PDB entry 8VN3 | X-ray diffraction, 1.63 A resolution | chains A and B of the 6 polymer chains in the assembly

== Chain A ==
Protein: Intron-encoded endonuclease I-PpoI
Organism: Physarum polycephalum
Notes: EC 3.1.-.-
UniProt: Q94702 (PPO1_PHYPO); residues 2-163 here = UniProt positions 2-163
Chain sequence (162 residues; each row starts with the number of its first residue):
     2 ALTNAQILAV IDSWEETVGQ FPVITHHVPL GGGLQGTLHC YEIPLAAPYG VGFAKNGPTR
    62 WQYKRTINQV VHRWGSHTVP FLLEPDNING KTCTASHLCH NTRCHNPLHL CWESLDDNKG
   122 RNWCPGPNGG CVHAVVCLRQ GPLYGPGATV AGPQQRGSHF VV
Ion coordination: Zn2+ site 1: Cys41, Cys100, Cys105, His110; Mg2+: Asn119 (shared with 1 residue of chain D; 1 residue of chain d); Na+: Asn119 (shared with 1 residue of chain D; 1 residue of chain d); Zn2+ site 2: Cys125, Cys132, His134, Cys138
From the paper describing this entry:
  - binding site for the 8-nt DNA strand: Arg61
  - mutagenesis - H78A/H98A, H98A: decreased catalytic activity
  - mutagenesis - H78A: unchanged catalytic activity
  - catalytic residues: His78, His98
  - mutagenesis - H98A: abolished binding to metal ion

== Chain B ==
Protein: Intron-encoded endonuclease I-PpoI
Organism: Physarum polycephalum
Notes: EC 3.1.-.-
UniProt: Q94702 (PPO1_PHYPO); residues 202-363 here correspond to UniProt positions 2-163 (UniProt number = residue number - 200)
Chain sequence (162 residues; numbered 202 to 363; the number before each row is that of its first residue):
   202 ALTNAQILAV IDSWEETVGQ FPVITHHVPL GGGLQGTLHC YEIPLAAPYG VGFAKNGPTR
   262 WQYKRTINQV VHRWGSHTVP FLLEPDNING KTCTASHLCH NTRCHNPLHL CWESLDDNKG
   322 RNWCPGPNGG CVHAVVCLRQ GPLYGPGATV AGPQQRGSHF VV
Ion coordination: Zn2+ site 1: Cys241, Cys300, Cys305, His310; Mg2+: Asn319 (shared with 1 residue of chain C; 1 residue of chain c); Na+: Asn319 (shared with 1 residue of chain C; 1 residue of chain c); Zn2+ site 2: Cys325, Cys332, His334, Cys338

== Interface between chain A and chain B ==
Contacting residue pairs - 121 pairs, chain A then chain B:
  Leu9(A) - Arg357(B)
  Ile12(A) - Arg357(B)
  Asp13(A) - Arg357(B)  salt bridge
  Glu16(A) - Gln356(B)
  Glu16(A) - Arg357(B)  hydrogen bond (side chain-backbone)
  Glu16(A) - Gly358(B)  hydrogen bond (side chain-backbone)
  Glu16(A) - Phe361(B)
  Val19(A) - Phe361(B)  hydrophobic
  Gly20(A) - Phe361(B)
  Leu39(A) - Val363(B)
  His40(A) - Val362(B)
  His40(A) - Val363(B)  hydrogen bond (side chain-backbone)
  Tyr42(A) - His360(B)  hydrogen bond (side chain-backbone)
  Tyr42(A) - Phe361(B)
  Tyr42(A) - Val362(B)
  Phe82(A) - Ala352(B)  hydrophobic
  Phe82(A) - Gly353(B)
  Glu85(A) - Ala352(B)
  Glu85(A) - Gln355(B)
  Pro86(A) - Val351(B)
  Ile89(A) - Ala349(B)
  Ile89(A) - Val351(B)  hydrophobic
  Asn90(A) - Ala349(B)
  Cys94(A) - Val351(B)  hydrophobic
  Leu99(A) - Pro354(B)  hydrophobic
  Asn107(A) - Phe361(B)
  Asn107(A) - Val362(B)  hydrogen bond (side chain-backbone)
  Pro108(A) - Pro354(B)
  Pro108(A) - Gln355(B)  hydrogen bond (backbone-backbone)
  Pro108(A) - Phe361(B)
  Leu109(A) - Pro354(B)
  Leu109(A) - Gln355(B)
  Leu109(A) - Gln356(B)
  Leu109(A) - Phe361(B)
  Leu109(A) - Val362(B)
  Leu109(A) - Val363(B)
  His110(A) - Val363(B)  hydrogen bond (side chain-backbone)
  Leu111(A) - Gly353(B)
  Leu111(A) - Pro354(B)
  Cys112(A) - Thr350(B)
  Cys112(A) - Ala352(B)
  Trp113(A) - Thr350(B)
  Trp113(A) - Val351(B)  hydrogen bond (backbone-backbone)
  Trp113(A) - Ala352(B)  hydrogen bond (backbone-backbone)
  Glu114(A) - Thr350(B)  hydrogen bond
  Asp117(A) - Trp324(B)  hydrogen bond (backbone-side chain)
  Asp117(A) - Leu344(B)
  Asp118(A) - Gly348(B)
  Asp118(A) - Ala349(B)  hydrogen bond (side chain-backbone)
  Lys120(A) - Trp324(B)
  Gly121(A) - Trp324(B)
  Arg122(A) - Thr350(B)  hydrogen bond
  Trp124(A) - Asp317(B)  hydrogen bond (side chain-backbone)
  Trp124(A) - Lys320(B)
  Trp124(A) - Gly321(B)
  Trp124(A) - Trp324(B)  hydrophobic
  Val133(A) - Tyr345(B)
  Val133(A) - Gly346(B)
  Val133(A) - Pro347(B)
  His134(A) - Pro347(B)
  Ala135(A) - Pro347(B)  hydrogen bond (backbone-backbone)
  Val136(A) - Thr350(B)
  Val136(A) - Pro354(B)
  Leu144(A) - Asp317(B)
  Tyr145(A) - Val333(B)
  Gly146(A) - Val333(B)
  Pro147(A) - Val333(B)
  Pro147(A) - His334(B)
  Pro147(A) - Ala335(B)  hydrogen bond (backbone-backbone)
  Gly148(A) - Asp318(B)
  Ala149(A) - Ile289(B)
  Ala149(A) - Asp318(B)  hydrogen bond (backbone-side chain)
  Thr150(A) - Cys312(B)
  Thr150(A) - Trp313(B)
  Thr150(A) - Glu314(B)  hydrogen bond
  Thr150(A) - Asp318(B)
  Thr150(A) - Arg322(B)  hydrogen bond
  Thr150(A) - Val336(B)
  Val151(A) - Glu285(B)
  Val151(A) - Pro286(B)  hydrophobic
  Val151(A) - Ile289(B)  hydrophobic
  Val151(A) - Cys294(B)  hydrophobic
  Val151(A) - Trp313(B)  hydrogen bond (backbone-backbone)
  Ala152(A) - Phe282(B)  hydrophobic
  Ala152(A) - Glu285(B)
  Ala152(A) - Cys312(B)
  Ala152(A) - Trp313(B)  hydrogen bond (backbone-backbone)
  Gly153(A) - Phe282(B)
  Gly153(A) - Leu311(B)
  Pro154(A) - Leu299(B)  hydrophobic
  Pro154(A) - Pro308(B)
  Pro154(A) - Leu309(B)
  Pro154(A) - Leu311(B)
  Pro154(A) - Val336(B)
  Gln155(A) - Pro308(B)  hydrogen bond (backbone-backbone)
  Gln155(A) - Leu309(B)
  Gln156(A) - Glu216(B)
  Gln156(A) - Leu309(B)
  Arg157(A) - Leu209(B)
  Arg157(A) - Ile212(B)
  Arg157(A) - Asp213(B)  salt bridge
  Arg157(A) - Glu216(B)  hydrogen bond (backbone-side chain)
  Gly158(A) - Glu216(B)  hydrogen bond (backbone-side chain)
  His160(A) - Glu216(B)
  His160(A) - Glu217(B)  salt bridge
  His160(A) - Tyr242(B)  hydrogen bond (backbone-side chain)
  Phe161(A) - Glu216(B)
  Phe161(A) - Val219(B)  hydrophobic
  Phe161(A) - Gly220(B)
  Phe161(A) - Tyr242(B)
  Phe161(A) - Asn307(B)
  Phe161(A) - Pro308(B)
  Phe161(A) - Leu309(B)
  Val162(A) - His240(B)
  Val162(A) - Tyr242(B)  hydrogen bond (backbone-side chain)
  Val162(A) - Asn307(B)  hydrogen bond (backbone-side chain)
  Val162(A) - Leu309(B)
  Val163(A) - Leu239(B)
  Val163(A) - His240(B)  hydrogen bond (backbone-side chain)
  Val163(A) - Leu309(B)
  Val163(A) - His310(B)  hydrogen bond (backbone-side chain)
Interface residues without a listed pair, chain A (57 interface residues in all): Glu17, Thr38, Asn88, Leu139
Interface residues without a listed pair, chain B (55 interface residues in all): Pro281, Leu339

== Overview ==
The interface between chain A and chain B involves 57 residues on one side and 55 on the other; the contacts
include 29 hydrogen bonds and 3 salt bridges. Polar pairs include Asp13(A)-Arg357(B), Arg157(A)-Asp213(B) and
His160(A)-Glu217(B). From the paper: catalytic residues His78(A) and His98(A); H78A/H98A and H98A of chain A
reduce catalytic activity.
Chain A and chain B are both Intron-encoded endonuclease I-PpoI (Physarum polycephalum); the structure, Homing
endonuclease I-PpoI-DNA complex:reaction at pH6.0 (K+ MES) with 500 uM Mg2+ for 600s, was determined by X-ray
diffraction, deposited together with 8VMO, 8VMP, 8VMQ, 8VMR, 8VMS, 8VMT and 35 further entries.
